6F5O - chains C and R of the 5 polymer chains in the assembly; structure by electron microscopy, 9.80 A resolution (very low resolution: no residue pairs are listed; an interface is given only as per-side residue counts).

== Chain C ==
Molecule: Polymerase basic protein 2
Source organism: Influenza B virus
Reference sequence: Q5V8X3 (Q5V8X3_9INFB); residue numbers follow UniProt; this construct covers 1-770
Chain sequence (770 residues; each row starts with the number of its first residue):
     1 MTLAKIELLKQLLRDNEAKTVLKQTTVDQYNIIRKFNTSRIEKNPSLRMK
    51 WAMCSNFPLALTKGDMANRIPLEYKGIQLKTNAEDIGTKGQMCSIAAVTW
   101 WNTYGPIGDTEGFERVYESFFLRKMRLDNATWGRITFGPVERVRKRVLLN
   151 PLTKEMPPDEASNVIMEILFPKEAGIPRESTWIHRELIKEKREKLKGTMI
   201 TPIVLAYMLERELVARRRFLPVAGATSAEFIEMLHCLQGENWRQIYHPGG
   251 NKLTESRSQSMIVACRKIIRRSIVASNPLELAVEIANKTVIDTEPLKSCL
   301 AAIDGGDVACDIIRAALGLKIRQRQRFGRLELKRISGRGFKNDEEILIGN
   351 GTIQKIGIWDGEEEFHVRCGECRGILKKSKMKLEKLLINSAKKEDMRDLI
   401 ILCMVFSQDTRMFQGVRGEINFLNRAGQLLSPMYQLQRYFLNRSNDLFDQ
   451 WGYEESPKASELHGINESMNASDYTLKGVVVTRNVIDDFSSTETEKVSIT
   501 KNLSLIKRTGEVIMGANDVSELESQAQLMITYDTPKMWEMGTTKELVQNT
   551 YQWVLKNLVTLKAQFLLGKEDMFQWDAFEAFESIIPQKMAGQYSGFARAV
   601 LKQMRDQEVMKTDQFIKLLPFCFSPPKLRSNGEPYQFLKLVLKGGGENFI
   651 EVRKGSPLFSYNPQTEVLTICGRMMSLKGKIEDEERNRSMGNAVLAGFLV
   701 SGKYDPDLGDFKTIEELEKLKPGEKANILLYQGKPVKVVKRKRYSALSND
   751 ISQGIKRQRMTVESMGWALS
Not modelled in the structure: 486-495, 741-770

== Chain R ==
Molecule: 3' promoter vRNA
Sequence (14 nucleotides; each row starts with the number of its first residue):
     1 UAUACCUCUGCUUC

== How chain C and chain R interact ==
At this resolution (10 A) residue pairs are not listed: 7 residues of chain C and 4 of chain R lie at the interface.

== Summary ==
Chain C and chain R form an interface of 7 and 4 residues respectively.
Here chain C is Polymerase basic protein 2 (Influenza B virus) and chain R is 3' promoter vRNA. Entry 6F5O (A
mechanism for the activation of the influenza virus transcriptase) was determined by electron microscopy,
deposited together with 6F5P.
